Entry 3II2 (X-ray diffraction, 2.00 A resolution); this record covers chain A.

[Chain A]
Name: Putative uncharacterized protein
Organism: Acidianus filamentous virus 1
Reference sequence: Q70LE6 (Q70LE6_AFV1); numbering as in UniProt (aligned over 2-157)
Amino-acid sequence (157 residues; each row starts with the number of its first residue):
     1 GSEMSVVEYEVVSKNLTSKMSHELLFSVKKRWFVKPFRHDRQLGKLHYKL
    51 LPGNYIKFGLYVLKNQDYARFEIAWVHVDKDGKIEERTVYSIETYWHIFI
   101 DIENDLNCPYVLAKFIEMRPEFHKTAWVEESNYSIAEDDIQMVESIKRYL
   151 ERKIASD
Not modelled in the structure: 1-4, 155-157
Sequence notes: expression tag (1)
Ion coordination: Ni2+ site 1: His-39, Arg-41; Hg2+: Asn-54, Trp-75, His-77; Ni2+ site 2: His-77, Asp-79; Ni2+ site 3: Glu-144, Lys-147
From the paper describing this entry:
  - Hg2+ coordination: His-77, Cys-108
  - catalytic residues: Glu-23, Lys-57 (proposed by the authors, not directly observed)
  - catalytic residues: Glu-86
  - mutagenesis - E86A: abolished catalytic activity
  - mutagenesis - K57A: unchanged catalytic activity

[Overview]
His-39 and Arg-41 coordinate Ni2+ site 1. Asn-54, Trp-75 and His-77 form the Hg2+ site. The paper reports
catalytic residues Glu-23, Lys-57 and Glu-86; E86A abolishes catalytic activity.
Chain A is Putative uncharacterized protein (Acidianus filamentous virus 1); the structure, Structure of
ORF157 from Acidianus Filamentous Virus 1, was determined by X-ray diffraction (same publication as 3II3, 3ILD
and 3ILE).
